PDB entry 7NZ3 | electron microscopy, 11.00 A resolution (very low resolution: no residue pairs are listed; an interface is given only as per-side residue counts) | chains F1 and L1 of the 24 polymer chains in the assembly

# Chain F1
Protein: Chromosome partition protein MukE
Source organism: Photorhabdus thracensis
Reference sequence: A0A0F7LPV6 (A0A0F7LPV6_9GAMM); residues 1-240 here = UniProt positions 1-240
Sequence (240 residues; row label = number of the first residue in the row):
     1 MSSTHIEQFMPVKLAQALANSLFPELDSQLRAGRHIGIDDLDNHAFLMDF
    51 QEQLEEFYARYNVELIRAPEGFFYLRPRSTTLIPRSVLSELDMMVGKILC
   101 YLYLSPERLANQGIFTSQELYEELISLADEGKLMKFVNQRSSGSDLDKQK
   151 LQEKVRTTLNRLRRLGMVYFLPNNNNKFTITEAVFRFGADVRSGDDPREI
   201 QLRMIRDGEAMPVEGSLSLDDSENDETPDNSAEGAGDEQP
Not modelled in the structure: 1-8, 207-240

# Chain L1
Molecule: matS2 DNA 80 b, oligo FBA770
Sequence (80 nucleotides; row label = number of the first residue in the row):
     1 TGCCGTTACAATGTAACAGTGGCGGGTAATCCAGAGCCAGACGAGCACTA
    51 CGAACAACTAATGCCTACTTTACAGGCGAG
Not modelled in the structure: 79-80

# Chain F1 / chain L1 interface
At this resolution (11 A) residue pairs are not listed: 7 residues of chain F1 and 6 of chain L1 lie at the interface.

# Summary
The interface between chain F1 and chain L1 involves 7 residues on one side and 6 on the other.
Chain F1 is Chromosome partition protein MukE (Photorhabdus thracensis) and chain L1 is matS2 DNA 80 b, oligo
FBA770; the structure, Cryo-EM structure of apposed MukBEF-MatP monomers on DNA, was determined by electron
microscopy together with 7NYW, 7NYX, 7NYY, 7NYZ, 7NZ0, 7NZ2 and 7NZ4 from the same study.
